Entry 1ZLY (X-ray diffraction, 2.07 A resolution); this record covers chain A.

Chain A:
Molecule: Phosphoribosylglycinamide formyltransferase
From: Homo sapiens
Notes: EC 2.1.2.2; fragment: residues 808-1010, GART
UniProtKB: P22102 (PUR2_HUMAN); residues 1-203 here correspond to UniProt positions 808-1010 (UniProt number = residue number + 807)
Sequence (203 residues; numbered 1 to 203; the number before each row is that of its first residue):
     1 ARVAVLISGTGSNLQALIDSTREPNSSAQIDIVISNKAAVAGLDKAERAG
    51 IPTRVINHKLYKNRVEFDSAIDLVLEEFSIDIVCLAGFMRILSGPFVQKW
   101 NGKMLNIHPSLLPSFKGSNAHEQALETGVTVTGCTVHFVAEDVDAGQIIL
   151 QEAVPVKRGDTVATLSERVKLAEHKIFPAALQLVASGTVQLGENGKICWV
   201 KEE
Disordered / not traced: 201-203
Small-molecule neighbours:
  - DQB (4-[(4-{[(2-amino-4-oxo-3,4-dihydroquinazolin-6-yl)methyl]amino}benzoyl)amino]butanoic acid): Arg64, Leu85, Phe88, Met89, Arg90, Ile91, Leu92, Val97, Asn106, Ser118, His137, Val139, Ala140, Glu141, Asp142, Val143, Asp144, Ala145
  - 5-O-phosphono-beta-D-ribofuranosylamine (GRF): Thr10, Gly11, Ser12, Asn13, Leu14, Ala86, Gly87, Ile107, His108, Pro109, Lys170, Glu173
UniProt features mapped onto this chain:
  - active site: His108 (Proton donor)
  - binding site (N(1)-(5-phospho-beta-D-ribosyl)glycinamide): Gly11 to Asn13, Lys170 to Glu173
  - binding site ((6R)-10-formyltetrahydrofolate): Arg64, Met89 to Leu92, Asn106, Ala140 to Asp144
  - site: Asp144 (Raises pKa of active site His)

In short:
Chain A binds 5-O-phosphono-beta-D-ribofuranosylamine and compound DQB. From UniProt: active-site residue
His108, 7 N(1)-(5-phospho-beta-D-ribosyl)glycinamide-binding residues and 11
(6R)-10-formyltetrahydrofolate-binding residues.
Chain A is Phosphoribosylglycinamide formyltransferase (Homo sapiens); the structure, The structure of human
glycinamide ribonucleotide transformylase in complex with alpha,beta-N-(hydroxyacetyl)-D-ribofuranosylamine
and 10-formyl-5,8,dideazafolate, was determined by X-ray diffraction (same publication as 1ZLX).
